Entry 8R23 (electron microscopy, 3.20 A resolution); this record covers chains A and B of the 3 polymer chains in the assembly.

[Chain A]
Name: BRCA1-associated ATM activator 1
Source organism: Homo sapiens
UniProtKB: Q6PJG6 (BRAT1_HUMAN); residue numbers follow UniProt; this construct covers 1-821
Amino-acid sequence (827 residues; row label = number of the first residue in the row; numbers below 1 keep their minus sign (Gly-5 is residue -5)):
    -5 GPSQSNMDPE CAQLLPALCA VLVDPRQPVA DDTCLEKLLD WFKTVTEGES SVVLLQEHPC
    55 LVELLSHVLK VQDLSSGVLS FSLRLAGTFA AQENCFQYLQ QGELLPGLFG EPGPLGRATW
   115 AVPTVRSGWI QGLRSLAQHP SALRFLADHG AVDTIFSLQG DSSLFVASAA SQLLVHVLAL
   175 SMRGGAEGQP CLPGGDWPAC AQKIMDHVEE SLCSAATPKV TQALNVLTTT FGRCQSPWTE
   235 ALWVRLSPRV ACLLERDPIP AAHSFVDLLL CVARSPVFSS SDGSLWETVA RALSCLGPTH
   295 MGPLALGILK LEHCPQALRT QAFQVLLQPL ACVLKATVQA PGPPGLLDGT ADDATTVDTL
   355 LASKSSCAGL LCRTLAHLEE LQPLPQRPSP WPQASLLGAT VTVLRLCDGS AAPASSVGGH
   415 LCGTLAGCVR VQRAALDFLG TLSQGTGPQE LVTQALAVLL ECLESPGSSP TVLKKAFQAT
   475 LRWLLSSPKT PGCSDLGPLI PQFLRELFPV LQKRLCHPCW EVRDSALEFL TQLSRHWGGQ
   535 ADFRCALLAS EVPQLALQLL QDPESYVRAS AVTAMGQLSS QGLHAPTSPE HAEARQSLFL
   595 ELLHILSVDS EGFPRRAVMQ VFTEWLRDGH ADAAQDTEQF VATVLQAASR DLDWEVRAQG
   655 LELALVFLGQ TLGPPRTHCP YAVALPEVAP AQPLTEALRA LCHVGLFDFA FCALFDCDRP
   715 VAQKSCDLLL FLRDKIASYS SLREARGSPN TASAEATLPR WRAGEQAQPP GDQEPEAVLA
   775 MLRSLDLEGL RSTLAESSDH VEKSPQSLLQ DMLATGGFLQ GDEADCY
Disordered / not traced: -5 to 0, 178-190, 275-276, 334-346, 483-488, 581-588, 625-629, 667-686, 734-766, 814-816
Construct notes: expression tag (-5 to 0)
Swiss-Prot annotation at these positions:
  - motif: Asp819 to Tyr821 (BRAT1-like motif)
  - binding site (Zn(2+)): Cys820
  - modified residue: Ser742 (Phosphoserine)
  - natural variant: Leu59 (L59P: In RMFSL; uncertain significance), Leu140 (L140P: In NEDCAS and RMFSL; uncertain significance), Glu522 (E522K: In RMFSL), Arg609 (R609W: In NEDCAS), Ala642 (A642E: In NEDCAS; uncertain significance)
  - mutagenesis: Phe159 (F159E: Decreased interaction with INTS11), Tyr560 (Y560R: Decreased interaction with INTS11)

[Chain B]
Name: Integrator complex subunit 9
Source organism: Homo sapiens
UniProtKB: Q9NV88 (INT9_HUMAN); residue numbers follow UniProt; this construct covers 1-658
Amino-acid sequence (658 residues; each row starts with the number of its first residue):
     1 MKLYCLSGHP TLPCNVLKFK STTIMLDCGL DMTSTLNFLP LPLVQSPRLS NLPGWSLKDG
    61 NAFLDKELKE CSGHVFVDSV PEFCLPETEL IDLSTVDVIL ISNYHCMMAL PYITEHTGFT
   121 GTVYATEPTV QIGRLLMEEL VNFIERVPKA QSASLWKNKD IQRLLPSPLK DAVEVSTWRR
   181 CYTMQEVNSA LSKIQLVGYS QKIELFGAVQ VTPLSSGYAL GSSNWIIQSH YEKVSYVSGS
   241 SLLTTHPQPM DQASLKNSDV LVLTGLTQIP TANPDGMVGE FCSNLALTVR NGGNVLVPCY
   301 PSGVIYDLLE CLYQYIDSAG LSSVPLYFIS PVANSSLEFS QIFAEWLCHN KQSKVYLPEP
   361 PFPHAELIQT NKLKHYPSIH GDFSNDFRQP CVVFTGHPSL RFGDVVHFME LWGKSSLNTV
   421 IFTEPDFSYL EALAPYQPLA MKCIYCPIDT RLNFIQVSKL LKEVQPLHVV CPEQYTQPPP
   481 AQSHRMDLMI DCQPPAMSYR RAEVLALPFK RRYEKIEIMP ELADSLVPME IKPGISLATV
   541 SAVLHTKDNK HLLQPPPRPA QPTSGKKRKR VSDDVPDCKV LKPLLSGSIP VEQFVQTLEK
   601 HGFSDIKVED TAKGHIVLLQ EAETLIQIEE DSTHIICDND EMLRVRLRDL VLKFLQKF
Disordered / not traced: 42-77, 148-176, 206-208, 229-232, 245, 339-371, 508-658
Swiss-Prot annotation at these positions:
  - motif: Lys566 to Arg570 (Nuclear localization signal)
  - binding site (1D-myo-inositol hexakisphosphate): Lys2, Phe19, Lys510, Arg511
  - cross-link: Lys58 (Glycyl lysine isopeptide (Lys-Gly) (interchain with G-Cter in SUMO2))
  - mutagenesis: Glu280 to Arg290 (Abolished interaction with BRAT1), Ser283 (S283M: Abolished interaction with BRAT1; S283R: Decreased interaction with INTS11 and BRAT1), Lys566 to Arg570 (Decreased localization in the nucleus), Thr633 to Ile635 (Abolished interaction with INTS11), Arg644 to Arg648 (Abolished interaction with INTS11), Arg644 (R644E: Abolished interaction with INTS11)

[Interface between chain A and chain B]
Pairs across the interface (19):
  Gly403(A) with Arg485(B)
  Pro407(A) with His484(B)
  Cys416(A) with Arg485(B)
  Gly417(A) with Asp487(B)
  Pro460(A) with Glu280(B)
  Gln506(A) with Leu287(B)
  Lys507(A) with Glu280(B), salt bridge; Ser283(B), hydrogen bond (backbone-side chain); Leu287(B)
  Cys510(A) with Tyr315(B), hydrogen bond (backbone-side chain)
  Pro512(A) with Gly279(B); Tyr315(B), hydrophobic
  Arg517(A) with Ser318(B)
  Glu545(A) with Asn291(B)
  Leu549(A) with Arg290(B)
  Gln552(A) with Arg290(B), hydrogen bond (side chain-backbone)
  Asp556(A) with Ala319(B)
  Pro557(A) with Ser318(B); Ala319(B)
Other interface residues (no listed pair), chain A (20 interface residues in all): Ala405, Gly413, Ala420, Gly461, His511
Other interface residues (no listed pair), chain B (18 interface residues in all): Asn273, Gly276, Met277, Ala286, Asp317, Gly320

[Summary]
The interface between chain A and chain B involves 20 residues on one side and 18 on the other, with 3
hydrogen bonds and 1 salt bridge. Polar pairs include Lys507(A)-Glu280(B), Lys507(A)-Ser283(B) and
Cys510(A)-Tyr315(B).
Here chain A is BRCA1-associated ATM activator 1 and chain B is Integrator complex subunit 9, both from Homo
sapiens. Entry 8R23 (INTS9-INTS11-BRAT1 complex) was determined by electron microscopy, deposited together
with 8R22 and 8R2D.
